2Q5Y - chains A and B; structure by X-ray diffraction, 2.30 A resolution.

== Chain A ==
Name: Nuclear pore complex protein Nup98
Organism: Homo sapiens
Notes: fragment: C-terminal domain, residues 729-880
UniProtKB: P52948 (NUP98_HUMAN); residues 712-863 here correspond to UniProt positions 729-880 (UniProt number = residue number + 17)
Sequence (152 residues; each row starts with the number of its first residue):
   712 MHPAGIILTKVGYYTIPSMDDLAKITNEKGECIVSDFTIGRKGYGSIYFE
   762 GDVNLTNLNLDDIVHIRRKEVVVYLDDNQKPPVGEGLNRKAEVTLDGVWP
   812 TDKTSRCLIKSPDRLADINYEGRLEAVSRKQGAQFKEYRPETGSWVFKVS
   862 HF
Swiss-Prot annotation at these positions:
  - site: Phe-863 (Cleavage)
  - modified residue: Ser-822 (Phosphoserine)
What the authors report for this chain:
  - conformationally variable residues (side-chain flip): Ser-861 to Phe-863
  - contacts within the chain: Lys-801/Ser-861 (backbone contact)
  - mutagenesis - F863W: unchanged catalytic activity (citing earlier work)
  - mutagenesis - F863M, F863V: decreased catalytic activity (citing earlier work)
  - mutagenesis - F863H, F863Q, F863R: abolished catalytic activity (citing earlier work)
  - catalytic residues: His-862 (proposed by the authors, not directly observed)

== Chain B ==
Name: Nuclear pore complex protein Nup96
UniProtKB: P52948 (NUP98_HUMAN); residues 864-870 here correspond to UniProt positions 881-887 (UniProt number = residue number + 17)
Sequence (7 residues; row label = number of the first residue in the row):
   864 SKYGLQD
Unresolved in the structure: 864-865, 869-870
Swiss-Prot annotation at these positions:
  - active site: Ser-864 (Nucleophile)
What the authors report for this chain:
  - conformationally variable residues (order/disorder transition): Ser-864, Lys-865

== How chain A and chain B interact ==
Pairs across the interface (15; chain A residue first):
  Lys-780(A) / Tyr-866(B)
  Lys-780(A) / Gly-867(B)
  Lys-780(A) / Leu-868(B)
  Glu-781(A) / Tyr-866(B)
  Val-782(A) / Tyr-866(B)
  Val-804(A) / Tyr-866(B)  hydrophobic
  Leu-806(A) / Tyr-866(B)
  Val-838(A) / Leu-868(B)  hydrophobic
  Gln-842(A) / Tyr-866(B)
  Gln-842(A) / Gly-867(B)  hydrogen bond (side chain-backbone)
  Gln-842(A) / Leu-868(B)
  Trp-856(A) / Leu-868(B)  hydrophobic
  Phe-858(A) / Tyr-866(B)  hydrophobic
  Val-860(A) / Tyr-866(B)
  Phe-863(A) / Tyr-866(B)
Also at the interface, not in a pair above, chain A (13 interface residues in all): Leu-835, His-862
From the paper, about this interface:
  - specific contacts: Tyr-866(B)/Val-782(A) (backbone contact), Gly-867(B)/Gln-842(A), Leu-868(B)/Lys-780(A) (backbone contact)
  - interface residues, chain B: Leu-868(B)

== Summary ==
The interface between chain A and chain B involves 13 residues on one side and 3 on the other; the contacts
include 1 hydrogen bond. The hydrogen-bonded pair is Gln-842(A)/Gly-867(B). The paper describes backbone
contacts between Tyr-866(B) and Val-782(A) and Leu-868(B) and Lys-780(A); a contact between Gly-867(B) and
Gln-842(A). The paper reports the catalytic residue His-862(A); F863H, F863Q and F863R of chain A abolish
catalytic activity; 6 substitutions were tested in all.
Chain A is Nuclear pore complex protein Nup98 (Homo sapiens) and chain B is Nuclear pore complex protein
Nup96; the structure, Crystal Structure of the C-terminal domain of hNup98, was determined by X-ray
diffraction together with 2Q5X from the same study.
